8D6X - chains B and E of the 41 polymer chains in the assembly; structure by electron microscopy, 3.20 A resolution.

Chain B (and E):
Name: AAA ATPase forming ring-shaped complexes
From: Mycobacterium tuberculosis
Notes: chain E of this document is another copy of the same molecule, construct and numbering; everything in this record applies to it too
UniProt: A0A045JPX7 (A0A045JPX7_MYCTX); numbering as in UniProt (aligned over 1-609)
Chain sequence (609 residues; numbered 1 to 609; the number before each row is that of its first residue):
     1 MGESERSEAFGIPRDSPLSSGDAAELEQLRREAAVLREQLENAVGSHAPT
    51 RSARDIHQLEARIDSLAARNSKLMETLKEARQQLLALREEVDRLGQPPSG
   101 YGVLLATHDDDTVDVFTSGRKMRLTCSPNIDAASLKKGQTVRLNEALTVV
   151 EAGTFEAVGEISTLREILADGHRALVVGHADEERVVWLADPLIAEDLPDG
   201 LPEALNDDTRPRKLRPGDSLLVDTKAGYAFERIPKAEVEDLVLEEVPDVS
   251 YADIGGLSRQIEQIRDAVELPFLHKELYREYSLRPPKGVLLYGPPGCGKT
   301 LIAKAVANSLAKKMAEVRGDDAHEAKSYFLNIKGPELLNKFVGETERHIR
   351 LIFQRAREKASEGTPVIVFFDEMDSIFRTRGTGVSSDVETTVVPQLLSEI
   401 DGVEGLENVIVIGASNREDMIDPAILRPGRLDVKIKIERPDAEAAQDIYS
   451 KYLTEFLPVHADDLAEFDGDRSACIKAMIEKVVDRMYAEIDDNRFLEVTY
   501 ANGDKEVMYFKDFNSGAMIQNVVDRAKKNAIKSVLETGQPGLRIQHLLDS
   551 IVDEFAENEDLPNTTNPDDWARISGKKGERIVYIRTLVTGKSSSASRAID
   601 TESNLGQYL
Not modelled in the structure: 1-96, 194-210, 590-609
Reported in the primary citation:
  - mutagenesis - N502A, D504A, K505A: decreased catalytic activity on Pup-FabD
  - mutagenesis - N502A, K505A: decreased catalytic activity on endogenous FabD
  - mutagenesis - D504A: unchanged catalytic activity on endogenous FabD

Chain B / chain E interface:
Pairs across the interface (108):
  P97(B) with R123(E), hydrogen bond (backbone-side chain)
  P98(B) with M122(E), hydrophobic; R123(E); L147(E), hydrophobic
  S99(B) with M122(E); R123(E), hydrogen bond
  G100(B) with R120(E); M122(E)
  Y101(B) with D114(E), hydrogen bond; R120(E); K121(E); R123(E)
  A157(B) with R173(E), hydrogen bond (backbone-side chain); V185(E); W187(E), hydrophobic
  V158(B) with V185(E); W187(E)
  G159(B) with R184(E); V185(E), hydrogen bond (backbone-backbone)
  I161(B) with E183(E), hydrogen bond (backbone-backbone); V185(E), hydrophobic
  H179(B) with A180(E); D181(E)
  I233(B) with R173(E)
  K235(B) with E166(E); L175(E)
  A236(B) with E166(E)
  E237(B) with E166(E), hydrogen bond (backbone-side chain)
  E239(B) with E166(E)
  D240(B) with R165(E); P216(E)
  E244(B) with V403(E); E404(E)
  P295(B) with R427(E)
  G296(B) with R427(E)
  T300(B) with G402(E)
  K304(B) with G402(E); V403(E)
  N331(B) with V403(E); E404(E), hydrogen bond
  K333(B) with Q395(E); S398(E); E399(E), salt bridge; E404(E)
  P335(B) with E346(E); R350(E); T391(E); Q395(E)
  E336(B) with R350(E); Q395(E)
  N339(B) with V342(E)
  K340(B) with F341(E); V342(E), hydrogen bond (backbone-backbone); E344(E)
  D371(B) with S398(E)
  E372(B) with P394(E); L397(E)
  D374(B) with R380(E), salt bridge
  S375(B) with P394(E)
  R378(B) with D387(E), salt bridge; T391(E)
  V384(B) with V384(E); S385(E); D387(E), hydrogen bond (backbone-side chain)
  S385(B) with S386(E); D387(E), hydrogen bond (backbone-side chain)
  S386(B) with V342(E)
  D387(B) with D387(E); T391(E)
  N416(B) with R380(E)
  R417(B) with T379(E); R380(E)
  L457(B) with Y281(E)
  A517(B) with R427(E); P428(E)
  M518(B) with P428(E), hydrophobic
  N521(B) with P428(E); D432(E), hydrogen bond (side chain-backbone)
  D524(B) with L283(E)
  R525(B) with D432(E), hydrogen bond (side chain-backbone); V433(E)
  K527(B) with Y281(E); S282(E); L283(E)
  K528(B) with Y278(E); L283(E)
  A530(B) with Y281(E), hydrophobic
  I531(B) with L277(E); Y278(E), hydrophobic; Y281(E), hydrophobic
  K532(B) with D266(E), salt bridge
  V534(B) with Y281(E)
  L535(B) with H274(E)
  P540(B) with Y281(E)
  G541(B) with Y281(E), hydrogen bond (backbone-side chain)
  E554(B) with P428(E)
  E557(B) with V433(E); K434(E), hydrogen bond (side chain-backbone)
  N558(B) with K434(E)
  D560(B) with Y292(E), hydrogen bond; E418(E)
  L561(B) with L426(E)
  N563(B) with D419(E), hydrogen bond (side chain-backbone); M420(E)
  Y583(B) with R580(E)
  R585(B) with G575(E); G578(E)
  V588(B) with K576(E)
Also at the interface, not in a pair above, chain B (76 interface residues in all): T117, E160, L221, E231, P247, L338, F369, G383, P458, L542, P562, T565, T586, T589
Also at the interface, not in a pair above, chain E (71 interface residues in all): H108, T125, L168, E182, V186, G217, L270, E280, G343, V388, T390, A424, K436

Summary:
The interface between chain B and chain E involves 76 residues on one side and 71 on the other, with 17
hydrogen bonds and 4 salt bridges. Polar contacts include K333(B)-E399(E), D374(B)-R380(E) and
R378(B)-D387(E). The paper reports that N502A, D504A and K505A of chain B reduce catalytic activity on
Pup-FabD; N502A and K505A of chain B reduce catalytic activity on endogenous FabD.
Chain B and chain E are both AAA ATPase forming ring-shaped complexes (Mycobacterium tuberculosis); the
structure, Structure of the Mycobacterium tuberculosis 20S proteasome bound to the ATP-bound Mpa ATPase, was
determined by electron microscopy, deposited together with 8D6V, 8D6W and 8D6Y.
